9LA2 - chains B and D of the 4 polymer chains in the assembly; structure by electron microscopy, 3.20 A resolution.

== Chain B (and D) ==
Molecule: Potassium channel GORK
Source organism: Arabidopsis thaliana
Notes: chain D of this document is another copy of the same molecule, construct and numbering; everything in this record applies to it too
Reference sequence: Q94A76 (GORK_ARATH); numbering as in UniProt (aligned over 2-820)
Amino-acid sequence (834 residues; numbered -7 to 826; the number before each row is that of its first residue; numbers below 1 keep their minus sign (Met-7 is residue -7)):
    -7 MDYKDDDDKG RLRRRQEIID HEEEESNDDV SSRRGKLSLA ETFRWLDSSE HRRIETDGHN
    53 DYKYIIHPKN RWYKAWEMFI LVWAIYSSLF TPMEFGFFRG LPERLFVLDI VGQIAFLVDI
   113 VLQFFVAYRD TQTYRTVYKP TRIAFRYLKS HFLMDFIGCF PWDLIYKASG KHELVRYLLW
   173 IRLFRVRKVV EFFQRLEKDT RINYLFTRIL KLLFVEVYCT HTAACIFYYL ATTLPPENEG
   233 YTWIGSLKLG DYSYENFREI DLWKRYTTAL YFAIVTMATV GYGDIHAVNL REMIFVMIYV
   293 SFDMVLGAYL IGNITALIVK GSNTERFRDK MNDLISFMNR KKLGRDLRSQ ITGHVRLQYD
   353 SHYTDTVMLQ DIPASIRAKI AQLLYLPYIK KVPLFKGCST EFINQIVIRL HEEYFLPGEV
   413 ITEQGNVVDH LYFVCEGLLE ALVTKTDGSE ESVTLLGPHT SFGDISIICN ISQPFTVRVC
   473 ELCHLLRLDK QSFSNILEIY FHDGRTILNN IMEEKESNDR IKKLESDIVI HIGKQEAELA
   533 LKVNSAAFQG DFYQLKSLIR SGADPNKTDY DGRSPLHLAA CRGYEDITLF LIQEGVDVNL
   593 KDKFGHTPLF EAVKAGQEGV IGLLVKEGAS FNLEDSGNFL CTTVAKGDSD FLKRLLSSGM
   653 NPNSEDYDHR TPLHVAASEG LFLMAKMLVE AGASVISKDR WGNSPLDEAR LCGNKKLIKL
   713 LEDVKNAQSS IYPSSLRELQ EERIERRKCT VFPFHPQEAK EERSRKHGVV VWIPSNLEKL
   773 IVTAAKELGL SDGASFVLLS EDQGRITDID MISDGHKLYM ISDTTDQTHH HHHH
Disordered / not traced: -7 to 49, 723-826 (chain D: -7 to 49, 726-826)
Differences from the reference sequence: initiating methionine (-7); expression tag (-6 to 1, 821-826)
Reported in the primary citation:
  - post-translational modification sites: Ser518 (citing earlier work)

== Chain B / chain D interface ==
Pairs across the interface (101; chain B residue first):
  Leu205(B) with Met296(D), hydrophobic; Val297(D), hydrophobic
  Leu241(B) with Tyr233(D); His278(D); Ala279(D); Val280(D); Met285(D), hydrophobic
  Gly242(B) with Gly232(D); Ser238(D); Val280(D)
  Asp243(B) with Gly232(D); Tyr233(D), hydrogen bond (side chain-backbone)
  Tyr244(B) with Tyr233(D), hydrophobic
  Lys256(B) with Tyr233(D), hydrogen bond; Leu282(D)
  Thr259(B) with Leu282(D); Met285(D)
  Thr260(B) with Met285(D)
  Leu262(B) with Met289(D), hydrophobic
  Tyr263(B) with Ala279(D), hydrogen bond (side chain-backbone); Met285(D), hydrophobic; Val288(D), hydrophobic; Met289(D), hydrophobic
  Ile266(B) with Met289(D), hydrophobic; Val292(D), hydrophobic; Ser293(D)
  Met269(B) with Ser293(D); Met296(D), hydrophobic
  Ala270(B) with Thr271(D); Val292(D), hydrophobic
  Thr271(B) with Thr271(D)
  Val272(B) with Thr271(D); Val272(D); Gly273(D), hydrogen bond (backbone-backbone); Val292(D), hydrophobic
  Gly273(B) with Gly273(D)
  Tyr274(B) with Phe264(D), hydrophobic; Thr268(D); Gly273(D); Tyr274(D); Gly275(D), hydrogen bond (backbone-backbone); Ile277(D); His278(D); Val288(D); Val292(D)
  Asp276(B) with His278(D), salt bridge; Ala279(D)
  Leu302(B) with Met296(D), hydrophobic
  Ile303(B) with Ala300(D), hydrophobic
  Ile306(B) with Ala300(D), hydrophobic; Tyr301(D), hydrophobic
  Thr307(B) with Gly304(D); Thr307(D)
  Leu309(B) with Tyr301(D)
  Ile310(B) with Arg200(D); Tyr301(D); Gly304(D); Asn305(D); Ala308(D), hydrophobic
  Val311(B) with Ala308(D), hydrophobic
  Glu317(B) with Tyr196(D); Leu197(D); Lys312(D), salt bridge
  Arg320(B) with Glu189(D), salt bridge; Lys190(D)
  Asp321(B) with Lys312(D), salt bridge
  Asn324(B) with Thr192(D)
  Asp325(B) with Asp357(D)
  Leu326(B) with Leu361(D), hydrophobic
  Ile327(B) with Thr192(D)
  Phe329(B) with Asp357(D); Thr358(D); Leu361(D), hydrophobic
  Arg332(B) with Ser353(D)
  Leu335(B) with Ile372(D), hydrophobic; Leu375(D), hydrophobic
  Gly336(B) with Leu375(D)
  Leu339(B) with Ile368(D), hydrophobic; Lys371(D); Ile372(D), hydrophobic; Leu375(D), hydrophobic
  Gln342(B) with Ile368(D)
  Ile343(B) with Ile368(D), hydrophobic
  His346(B) with Asp363(D), salt bridge; Ile364(D), hydrogen bond (side chain-backbone); Pro365(D)
  Gln350(B) with Asp363(D)
  Leu408(B) with Pro365(D)
  Gly410(B) with Ser367(D), hydrogen bond (backbone-side chain)
  Thr438(B) with Arg552(D); Ser553(D), hydrogen bond (side chain-backbone)
  Asp439(B) with Glu393(D)
  Gly440(B) with Glu393(D)
  Ser441(B) with Glu393(D), hydrogen bond
  Ile463(B) with Tyr545(D), hydrophobic
  Ser464(B) with Tyr545(D), hydrogen bond
  Gln465(B) with Tyr545(D)
  Pro466(B) with Arg552(D)
  Leu516(B) with Arg552(D)
  Ser518(B) with Gln585(D), hydrogen bond
  Asp519(B) with Lys548(D), salt bridge
Other interface residues (no listed pair), chain B (63 interface residues in all): Ile201, Glu208, Tyr246, Trp255, Val267, Lys322, Ser328, Lys333, Tyr659
Other interface residues (no listed pair), chain D (63 interface residues in all): Ile194, Ile286, Ile303, Val311, His354, Tyr355, Leu376, Gly554, Phe674, Leu675

== Summary ==
Chain B and chain D each contribute 63 residues to their interface; the contacts include 11 hydrogen bonds and
6 salt bridges. Polar pairs include Asp276(B)-His278(D), Glu317(B)-Lys312(D) and Arg320(B)-Glu189(D). From the
paper: a modification site at Ser518(B).
Chain B and chain D are both Potassium channel GORK (Arabidopsis thaliana); the structure, Arabidopsis GORK
WT2, was determined by electron microscopy, deposited together with 9L9U, 9LA0, 9LA1, 9LA3 and 9LA7.
